PDB entry 8A9Z | X-ray diffraction, 2.29 A resolution | chains C and D of the 6 polymer chains in the assembly

Chain C:
Name: Tubulin alpha-1B chain
From: Bos taurus
UniProtKB: P81947 (TBA1B_BOVIN); numbering as in UniProt (aligned over 1-451)
Amino-acid sequence (451 residues; row label = number of the first residue in the row):
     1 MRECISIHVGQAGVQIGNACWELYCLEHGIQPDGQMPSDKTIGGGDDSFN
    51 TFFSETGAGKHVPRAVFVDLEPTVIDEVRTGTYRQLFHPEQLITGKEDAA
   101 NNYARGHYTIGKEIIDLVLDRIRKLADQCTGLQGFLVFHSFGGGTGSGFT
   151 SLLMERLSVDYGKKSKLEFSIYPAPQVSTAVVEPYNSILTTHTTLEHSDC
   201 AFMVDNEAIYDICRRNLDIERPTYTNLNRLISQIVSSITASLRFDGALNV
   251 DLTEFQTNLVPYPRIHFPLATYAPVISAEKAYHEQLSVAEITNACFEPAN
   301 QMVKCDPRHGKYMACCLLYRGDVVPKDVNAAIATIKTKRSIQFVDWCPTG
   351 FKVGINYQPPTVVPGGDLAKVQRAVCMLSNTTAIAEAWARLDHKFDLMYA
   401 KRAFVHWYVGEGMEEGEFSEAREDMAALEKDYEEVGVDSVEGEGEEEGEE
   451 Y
Disordered / not traced: 441-451
Ion coordination: Ca2+ site 1: Asp39, Thr41, Gly44, Glu55; Ca2+ site 2: Pro307, Thr381
Small-molecule neighbours:
  - GTP (guanosine-5'-triphosphate): Val9, Gly10, Gln11, Ala12, Gln15, Ile16, Asp69, Asp98, Ala99, Ala100, Asn101, Ser140, Gly142, Gly143, Gly144, Thr145, Gly146, Ile171, Pro173, Val177, Ser178, Thr179, Glu183, Asn206, Tyr224, Leu227, Asn228, Ile231
  - LO9 (7-[(3,5-dimethoxyphenyl)methyl]pyrrolo[3,4-g][1,2]benzoxazole): Ser178, Thr179, Ala180, Val181

Chain D:
Name: Tubulin beta-2B chain
From: Bos taurus
UniProtKB: Q6B856 (TBB2B_BOVIN); the author numbering skips numbers that UniProt does not, so the offset changes along the chain: 1-42 = UniProt 1-42; 45-360 = UniProt 43-358; 369-455 = UniProt 359-445
Amino-acid sequence (445 residues; row label = number of the first residue in the row; note: 10 numbers in that range are skipped by the numbering (no residue carries them; nothing is unmodelled there)):
     1 MREIVHIQAGQCGNQIGAKFWEVISDEHGIDPTGSYHGDSDL
    45 QLERINVYYNEATGNKYVPRAILVDLEPGTMDSVRSGPFGQIFRPDNFVF
    95 GQSGAGNNWAKGHYTEGAELVDSVLDVVRKESESCDCLQGFQLTHSLGGG
   145 TGSGMGTLLISKIREEYPDRIMNTFSVMPSPKVSDTVVEPYNATLSVHQL
   195 VENTDETYCIDNEALYDICFRTLKLTTPTYGDLNHLVSATMSGVTTCLRF
   245 PGQLNADLRKLAVNMVPFPRLHFFMPGFAPLTSRGSQQYRALTVPELTQQ
   295 MFDSKNMMAACDPRHGRYLTVAAIFRGRMSMKEVDEQMLNVQNKNSSYFV
   345 EWIPNNVKTAVCDIPP
   369 RGLKMSATFIGNSTAIQELFKRISEQFTAMFRRKAFLHWYTGEGMDEMEF
   419 TEAESNMNDLVSEYQQYQDATADEQGEFEEEEGEDEA
Disordered / not traced: 281-285, 441-455
UniProt features mapped onto this chain:
  - motif: Met1 to Ile4 (MREI motif)
  - binding site (GTP): Gln11, Glu71, Ser140, Gly144, Thr145, Gly146, Asn206, Asn228
  - binding site (Mg(2+)): Glu71
  - modified residue: Ser40 (Phosphoserine), Thr57 (Phosphothreonine), Lys60 (N6-acetyllysine), Ser174 (Phosphoserine), Thr287 (Phosphothreonine), Thr292 (Phosphothreonine), Arg320 (Omega-N-methylarginine), Glu448 (5-glutamyl polyglutamate)
  - cross-link (Glycyl lysine isopeptide (Lys-Gly)): Lys60 (interchain with G-Cter in ubiquitin), Lys326 (interchain with G-Cter in ubiquitin)
Ion coordination: Mg2+: Gln11 (together with GDP)
Small-molecule neighbours:
  - GDP (guanosine-5'-diphosphate): Gly10, Gln11, Cys12, Gln15, Ile16, Asp69, Ala99, Asn101, Ser140, Gly142, Gly143, Gly144, Thr145, Gly146, Ser147, Val171, Pro173, Val177, Ser178, Glu183, Asn206, Leu209, Tyr224, Leu227, Asn228, Val231
  - LO9 (7-[(3,5-dimethoxyphenyl)methyl]pyrrolo[3,4-g][1,2]benzoxazole): Tyr202, Val238, Cys241, Leu242, Leu248, Ala250, Lys254, Leu255, Asn258, Met259, Thr314, Val315, Ala316, Ala317, Ile318, Asn349, Asn350, Val351, Lys352, Thr353, Ala354, Ile378

How chain C and chain D interact:
Contacting residue pairs - 57 pairs, chain C then chain D:
  Lys96(C) with Arg2(D); Asp130(D), salt bridge; Cys131(D)
  Glu97(C) with Cys131(D); Arg164(D), salt bridge; Arg253(D), salt bridge
  Asp98(C) with Arg2(D), salt bridge; Asp251(D); Lys254(D), salt bridge
  Ala100(C) with Arg253(D); Lys254(D); Val257(D)
  Asn101(C) with Lys254(D); Asn258(D), hydrogen bond
  Arg105(C) with Arg253(D)
  Pro175(C) with Asn349(D); Lys352(D), hydrogen bond (backbone-side chain)
  Gln176(C) with Lys352(D)
  Ser178(C) with Lys352(D), hydrogen bond (backbone-side chain)
  Ala180(C) with Asn258(D)
  Val181(C) with Asn258(D), hydrogen bond (backbone-side chain); Ile347(D), hydrophobic; Pro348(D)
  Val182(C) with Asn258(D)
  Glu220(C) with Lys326(D)
  Arg221(C) with Met325(D); Lys326(D); Asp329(D), salt bridge
  Thr223(C) with Gln247(D)
  Tyr224(C) with Gln247(D)
  Lys394(C) with Asn349(D), hydrogen bond
  Leu397(C) with Glu345(D); Trp346(D); Pro348(D), hydrophobic; Ala440(D), hydrophobic
  Met398(C) with Trp346(D), hydrogen bond (backbone-backbone); Pro348(D)
  Lys401(C) with Phe262(D); Trp346(D); Ala438(D); Thr439(D), hydrogen bond (side chain-backbone)
  Arg402(C) with Phe262(D)
  Ala403(C) with Pro261(D); Phe262(D), hydrophobic
  Phe404(C) with Val257(D); Asn258(D); Val260(D); Pro261(D), hydrogen bond (backbone-backbone); Thr314(D); Ile347(D), hydrophobic
  His406(C) with Val260(D), hydrogen bond (side chain-backbone); Pro261(D), hydrogen bond (side chain-backbone); Phe262(D); Pro263(D)
  Trp407(C) with Ala256(D), hydrogen bond (side chain-backbone); Val257(D); Val260(D), hydrogen bond (side chain-backbone)
Also at the interface, not in a pair above, chain C (28 interface residues in all): Val177, Thr179, Tyr210
Also at the interface, not in a pair above, chain D (32 interface residues in all): Asp199, Leu248, Met259, Asn350

Summary:
28 residues of chain C face 32 of chain D across their interface; the contacts include 12 hydrogen bonds and 6
salt bridges. Polar pairs include Lys96(C)-Asp130(D), Glu97(C)-Arg164(D) and Glu97(C)-Arg253(D). Compound LO9
is bound between chain C and chain D. Bound to chain C: GTP.
Chain C is Tubulin alpha-1B chain and chain D is Tubulin beta-2B chain, both from Bos taurus; the structure,
Tubulin-[1,2]oxazoloisoindole-2e complex, was determined by X-ray diffraction, deposited together with 8A9T.
